1B85 - chain A; structure by X-ray diffraction, 1.85 A resolution.

Chain A:
Name: Ligninase H8
Source organism: Phanerochaete chrysosporium
Notes: EC 1.11.1.14; fragment: mature protein plus 7-residue prosequence
UniProt: P06181 (LIG8_PHACH); residues -6 to 344 here correspond to UniProt positions 22-372 (UniProt number = residue number + 28)
Amino-acid sequence (351 residues; row label = number of the first residue in the row; numbers below 1 keep their minus sign (Ala-6 is residue -6)):
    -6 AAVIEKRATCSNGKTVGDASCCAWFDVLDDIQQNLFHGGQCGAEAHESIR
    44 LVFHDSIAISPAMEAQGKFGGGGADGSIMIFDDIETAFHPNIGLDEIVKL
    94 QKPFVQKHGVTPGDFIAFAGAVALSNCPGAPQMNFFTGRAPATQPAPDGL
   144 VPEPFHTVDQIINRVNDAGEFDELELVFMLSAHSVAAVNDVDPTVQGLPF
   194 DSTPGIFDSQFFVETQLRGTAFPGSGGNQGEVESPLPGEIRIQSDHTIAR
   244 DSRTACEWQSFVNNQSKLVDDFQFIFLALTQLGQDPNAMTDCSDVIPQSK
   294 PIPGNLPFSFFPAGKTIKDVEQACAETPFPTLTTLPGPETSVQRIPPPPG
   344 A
Unresolved in the structure: -6 to -4
Sequence notes: engineered mutation Phe171 (Trp199 in P06181)
Disulfide bonds: Cys3-Cys15, Cys14-Cys285, Cys34-Cys120, Cys249-Cys317
Bound ions: Ca2+ site 1: Asp48, Gly66, Asp68, Ser70; heme Fe near His176 (its only coordinating residue here); Ca2+ site 2: Ser177, Asp194, Thr196, Ile199, Asp201
Residues lining bound ligands: heme (HEM): His39, Glu40, Ile42, Arg43, Phe46, Ile85, Pro145, Glu146, Pro147, Ile154, Leu169, Met172, Leu173, Ala175, His176, Val178, Ala179, Ala180, Val181, Asn182, Asp183, Val184, Phe193, Ile235, Ser237, Phe265, Leu272

In short:
Ligands of chain A: heme. Asp48, Gly66, Asp68 and Ser70 coordinate Ca2+ site 1. The Ca2+ site 2 is built by
Ser177, Asp194, Thr196, Ile199 and Asp201.
Chain A is Ligninase H8 (Phanerochaete chrysosporium); the structure, Lignin peroxidase, was determined by
X-ray diffraction, deposited together with 1B82 and 1B80.
